PDB entry 3AN2 | X-ray diffraction, 3.60 A resolution | chains A and J of the 10 polymer chains in the assembly

== Chain A ==
Protein: Histone H3-like centromeric protein A
From: Homo sapiens
Reference sequence: P49450 (CENPA_HUMAN); residues 1-140 here = UniProt positions 1-140
Chain sequence (143 residues; each row starts with the number of its first residue; numbers below 1 keep their minus sign (Gly-2 is residue -2)):
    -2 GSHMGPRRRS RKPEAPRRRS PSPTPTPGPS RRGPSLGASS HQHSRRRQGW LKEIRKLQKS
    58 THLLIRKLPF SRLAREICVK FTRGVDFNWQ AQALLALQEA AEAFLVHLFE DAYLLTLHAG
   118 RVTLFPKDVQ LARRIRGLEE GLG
Not modelled in the structure: -2 to 45, 135-140
Construct notes: expression tag (-2 to 0)
Curated features (UniProtKB/Swiss-Prot):
  - region: Gln39 to Leu54 (Important for flexibility of DNA ends that protrude from nucleosomes)
  - modified residue: Gly2 (N,N,N-trimethylglycine), Ser7 (Phosphoserine), Ser17 (Phosphoserine), Ser19 (Phosphoserine), Ser27 (Phosphoserine), Ser68 (Phosphoserine)
  - mutagenesis: Ser7 (S7A: Induces a delay at the terminal stage of cytokinesis and chromosome misalignment during mitosis due to a defect in kinetochore attachment to microtubules), Ser17 (S17A: Impaired mitotic chromosome congression and chromosome segregation; when associated with A-19), Ser19 (S19A: Impaired mitotic chromosome congression and chromosome segregation; when associated with A-17), Ser68 (S68A: No effect on interaction with HJURP. Impairs localization at centromeres; S68E/Q: Impairs interaction with HJURP, association with chromatin and localization at centromeres), Arg80 to Gly81 (Impairs retention at centromeres, but not targeting to centromeres), His104 (H104G: Reduces location at centromeres. Abolishes location at centromeres; when associated with C-112), Leu112 (L112C: No effect on location at centromeres. Abolishes location at centromeres; when associated with G-104)

== Chain J ==
Molecule: 147 mer DNA
Sequence (147 nucleotides; numbered -73 to 73; the number before each row is that of its first residue; numbers below 1 keep their minus sign (DA-73 is residue -73)):
   -73 ATCCTTCGTT GGAAACGGGA TTTCTTCATT TCATGCTAGA CAGAAGAATT CTCAGTAACT
   -13 TCTTTGTGCT GGTAACCAGC ACAAAGAAGT TACTGAGAAT TCTTCTGTCT AGCATGAAAT
    47 GAAGAAATCC CGTTTCCAAC GAAGGAT
Not modelled in the structure: -73 to -61, 61-73

== Chain A / chain J interface ==
Contacting residue pairs (10; chain A residue first):
  Gly46(A) - DA9(J)  hydrogen bond to the phosphate
  Arg63(A) - DT17(J)  phosphate contact
  Arg63(A) - DA18(J)  salt bridge to the phosphate
  Lys64(A) - DA18(J)  hydrogen bond to the phosphate
  Leu65(A) - DA18(J)  hydrogen bond to the phosphate
  Pro66(A) - DT17(J)  phosphate contact
  Arg69(A) - DT17(J)  salt bridge to the phosphate
  Asp83(A) - DT27(J)  phosphate contact
  Asn85(A) - DT27(J)  phosphate contact
  Asn85(A) - DC28(J)  hydrogen bond to the phosphate
Also at the interface, not in a pair above, chain J (6 interface residues in all): DT26

== Summary ==
Chain A and chain J form an interface of 8 and 6 residues respectively, with 4 hydrogen bonds and 2 salt
bridges. Among the polar pairs are Gly46(A)-DA9(J), Lys64(A)-DA18(J) and Leu65(A)-DA18(J). UniProt lists 8
mutagenesis sites on chain A.
Here chain A is Histone H3-like centromeric protein A (Homo sapiens) and chain J is 147 mer DNA. Entry 3AN2
(The structure of the centromeric nucleosome containing CENP-A) was determined by X-ray diffraction.
